9MGZ - chains B and D of the 18 polymer chains in the assembly; structure by electron microscopy, 2.80 A resolution.

== Chain B ==
Protein: Photosystem I P700 chlorophyll a apoprotein A2
Organism: Dunaliella tertiolecta
Notes: EC 1.97.1.12
Chain sequence (735 residues; numbered 1 to 735; the number before each row is that of its first residue):
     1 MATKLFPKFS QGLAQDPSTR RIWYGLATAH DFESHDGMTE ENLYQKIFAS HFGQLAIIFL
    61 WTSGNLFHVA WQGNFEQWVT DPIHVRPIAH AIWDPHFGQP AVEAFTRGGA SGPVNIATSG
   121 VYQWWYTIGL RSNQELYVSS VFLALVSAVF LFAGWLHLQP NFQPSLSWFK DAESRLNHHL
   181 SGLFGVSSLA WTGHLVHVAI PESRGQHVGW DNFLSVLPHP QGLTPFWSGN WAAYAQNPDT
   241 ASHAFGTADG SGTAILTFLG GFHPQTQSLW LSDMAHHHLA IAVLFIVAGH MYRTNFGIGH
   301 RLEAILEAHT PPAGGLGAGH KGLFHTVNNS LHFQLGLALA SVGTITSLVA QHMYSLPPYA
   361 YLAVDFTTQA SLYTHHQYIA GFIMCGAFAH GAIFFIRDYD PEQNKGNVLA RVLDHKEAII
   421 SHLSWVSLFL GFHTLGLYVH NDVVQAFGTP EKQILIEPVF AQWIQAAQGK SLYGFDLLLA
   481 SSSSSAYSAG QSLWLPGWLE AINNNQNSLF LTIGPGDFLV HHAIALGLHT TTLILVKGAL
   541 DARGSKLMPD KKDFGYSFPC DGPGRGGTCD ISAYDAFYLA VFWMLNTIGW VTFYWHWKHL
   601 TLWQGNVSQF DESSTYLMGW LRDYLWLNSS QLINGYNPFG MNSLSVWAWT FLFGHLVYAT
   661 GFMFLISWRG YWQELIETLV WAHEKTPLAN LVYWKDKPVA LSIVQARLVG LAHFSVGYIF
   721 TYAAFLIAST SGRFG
Not modelled in the structure: 1
Bound ions: chlorophyll a Mg (25 sites), coordinated by His30, Gln54, His68, His90, Asp94, His96, His157, His178, His179, His276, His277, His278, His309, His320, His352, His390 and 9 more; 4Fe-4S cluster Fe: Cys560, Cys569 (shared with 2 residues of chain A)
Residues lining bound ligands:
  - beta-carotene (BCR), molecule 1: Phe6, Ile22, Leu26, Val692
  - beta-carotene (BCR), molecule 2: Leu55, Ile58, Phe59, Trp61, Phe150, Gly182, Leu183, Val186, Ser187
  - beta-carotene (BCR), molecule 3: Thr62, Leu66, Trp124, Trp125, Ile128, Leu130, Ser139, Phe142, Leu143
  - beta-carotene (BCR), molecule 4: Leu189, Leu223, Phe226, Leu279, Val283, Ile286, Val287, His290
  - beta-carotene (BCR), molecule 5: Phe333, Gly336, Leu337, Ala340, Thr344, Met384, Ala387, Phe388, Gly391, Phe394, Phe395, Ala539
  - beta-carotene (BCR), molecule 6: Leu409, Val412, Val536, Leu540
  - beta-carotene (BCR), molecule 7: Phe429, His433, Thr434, Leu437, Ile454, Ile456, Phe518, His522
  - beta-carotene (BCR), molecule 8: Leu435, Gly436, Val439
  - beta-carotene (BCR), molecule 9: Val646, Trp649, Thr650, Phe653, Trp672, Leu675, Ile676, Leu679, Phe720
  - beta-carotene (BCR), molecule 10: Pro687, Leu688, Ala689
  - chlorophyll a isomer (CL0): Leu621, Leu625, Trp626
  - chlorophyll a (CLA), molecule 1: Phe6, Lys8, Phe9, Gly25, Leu26, Ala29, His30, Phe32, His35, Lys46, Ser50, Gly53, Gln54, Ile57
  - chlorophyll a (CLA), molecule 2: Thr19, Ile22, Trp23, Leu679, Val680, His683, Val692, Tyr693, Trp694, Lys695, Asp696, Pro698, Val699, Leu701
  - chlorophyll a (CLA), molecule 3: Trp23, Phe653, Leu656, Val657, Thr660, Met663, Phe664, Leu701, Val709, Ala712, His713, Val716
  - chlorophyll a (CLA), molecule 4: Leu26, Ala27, Thr28, Ala29, His30, Asp31, His332, Leu335, Leu339, Phe382, Ile383, Gly386, Ala389, His390, Ile393, Arg397, Tyr556, Tyr574, Phe577, Val716, Phe720
  - chlorophyll a (CLA), molecule 5: His30, Phe32, Glu33, Tyr44, Ile47, Ser50, His51, Gln54, Leu55, Phe169, Arg175, His179, Leu183, Phe184, Leu331, His332, Gln334, Leu335, Ala338, Leu339, Val342
  - chlorophyll a (CLA), molecule 6: His30, Gln54, Ile57, Ile58, Trp61, Leu339, Ile379, Phe382, Ile383
  - chlorophyll a (CLA), molecule 7: Phe48, Phe52, Val149, Phe150, Ala153, Leu156, His157, Asn161, Phe162, Pro164, Trp168
  - chlorophyll a (CLA), molecule 8: Phe48, His51, Phe52, Leu55, Trp168, Phe169, Asp171, Ser174, Arg175, His178, His179, Gly182, Leu183, Phe184
  - chlorophyll a (CLA), molecule 9: Ile57, Trp61, Asn65, His68, Val69, Ala89, His90, Asn115, Ile116, Ala117, Thr118, Ser119, Val121, Val646, Trp647, Phe720
  - chlorophyll a (CLA), molecule 10: Ile58, Trp61, Thr62, Ser119, Gly120, Val121, Trp124, Ser187, Val342, Ile345, Thr346, Val349, Met353, Tyr359, Leu372, His375, His376, Ile379, Ile383
  - chlorophyll a (CLA), molecule 11: Leu60, Trp61, Ser63, Gly64, Phe67, His68, Trp71, Gln72, His90, Ala91, Trp93
  - chlorophyll a (CLA), molecule 12: Trp61, Asn65, Thr118, Ser119, Ser371, Leu372, Thr374, His375, Tyr378, Ile379, Phe382, Trp647, Ile719, Phe720, Tyr722, Ala723, Leu726, Ile727
  - chlorophyll a (CLA), molecule 13: His90, Ala91, Ile92, Trp93, Asp94, Pro95, His96, Phe97, Phe105, Asn115, Ser645, Val646, Trp649
  - chlorophyll a (CLA), molecule 14: Trp124, Thr127, Ile128, Leu183, Phe184, Ser187, Ser188, Trp191, Met274, His277, His278, Ile281, Phe285, Ile345, Leu348, Val349, His352, Met353, Pro358, Tyr359
  - chlorophyll a (CLA), molecule 15: Ile128, Gly129, Leu130, Glu135, Val138, Ser139, Phe142, Ser187, Ala190, Trp191, Gly193, His194, His197, Val198, Val208, Gly209, Trp210, Phe213
  - chlorophyll a (CLA), molecule 16: Trp168, Asp171, Ser174, His178, Thr294, Asn295, Phe296
  - chlorophyll a (CLA), molecule 17: Ala172, Arg175, Leu176, His179, Leu180, Phe184, Phe285, Leu302, Leu306, Phe324, Val327, Asn328, Leu337, Ala338, Ser341, Val342, Ile345
  - chlorophyll a (CLA), molecule 18: Leu176, Leu180, Leu284, Phe285, Ala288, Met291, Tyr292, Leu302, Ile305, Leu306
  - chlorophyll a (CLA), molecule 19: Asn177, His178, Ser181, Gly182, Val186, Gly289, His290, Tyr292, Thr294, Phe296, Ile298, Gly299
  - chlorophyll a (CLA), molecule 20: Leu189, Ala190, Thr192, Gly193, Val196, His197, Phe213, Leu214, Ser215, Val216, Leu217, Pro218, His219, Gly222, Leu223, Trp227, Tyr234, Ile255, Leu256, Leu279
  - chlorophyll a (CLA), molecule 21: Phe226, Trp231, Ala232, Tyr234, Ala235, Leu256, Thr257, Phe258, His276, Leu279, Ala280, Val283, Leu493
  - chlorophyll a (CLA), molecule 22: Thr257, Phe258, Gly260, Gly261, Leu269, Asp273, Met274, His276, His277, Ala280, Ile281, Leu284, His352, Leu356, Trp494, Trp498
  - chlorophyll a (CLA), molecule 23: Val287, His290, Met291, Ile298, Gly299, His300
  - chlorophyll a (CLA), molecule 24: His300, Ala304, Ile305, Ala308, His309
  - chlorophyll a (CLA), molecule 25: Ile305, Leu306, His309, Leu316, His320, Leu323, Val327, Phe333, Val408, Leu409, Val412
  - chlorophyll a (CLA), molecule 26: Ala308, His309, Thr310, Pro311, Pro312, Gly315, Leu316
  - chlorophyll a (CLA), molecule 27: Leu337, Ala340, Ser341, Thr344, Leu348, Gln351, His352, Tyr354, Ser355, Leu356, Leu509, Phe510
  - chlorophyll a (CLA), molecule 28: Thr344, Ser347, Leu348, Gln351, Gln377, Gly381, Met384, Phe388, Leu528, Thr531, Thr532, Leu535, Met584, Ile588
  - chlorophyll a (CLA), molecule 29: Gln351, Tyr354, Tyr373, Gln377, Phe460, Ala461, Ile464, Gln465, Phe510, Leu511, Ile513, His521, Ile524, Leu528, Val591, Tyr594, Trp595, Lys598, His599
  - chlorophyll a (CLA), molecule 30: Ala418, His422, Trp425
  - chlorophyll a (CLA), molecule 31: Ile419, His422, Leu423, Trp425, Val426, Ala525, Leu528, His529, Thr532
  - chlorophyll a (CLA), molecule 32: Ser421, His422, Ser424, Trp425, Leu428, Phe432
  - chlorophyll a (CLA), molecule 33: Ser424, Ser427, Leu428, Gly431, Phe432, Leu435, Leu526, Thr530, Leu533, Ile534, Leu579, Phe582, Trp583
  - chlorophyll a (CLA), molecule 34: Trp425, Leu428, Phe429, Phe432, His433
  - chlorophyll a (CLA), molecule 35: Val426, Phe429, Leu430, Ile456, Glu457, Pro458, Val459, Phe460, Ala461, Ile513, Phe518, His521, His522, Ala525, His529
  - chlorophyll a (CLA), molecule 36: Thr434, Leu435, Tyr438, Val520, Ala523, Leu526, Asn586, Gly589, Trp590, Phe593, Leu617, Trp620, Leu625, Ser629, Ile633, Phe651, Gly654, His655, Tyr658, Tyr718, Thr721, Tyr722, Phe725
  - chlorophyll a (CLA), molecule 37: Leu435, Val439, Asp442, Val443, Phe582, Trp583, Asn586, Trp590, Leu617, Leu621, Tyr658, Phe714, Tyr718
  - chlorophyll a (CLA), molecule 38: Gly436, Leu437, Val439, His440, Val443, Phe447, Lys452, Ile454
  - chlorophyll a (CLA), molecule 39: Trp463, Ile464, Ala467, Gln468, Leu478, Leu479, Ala486, Trp494, Trp498
  - chlorophyll a (CLA), molecule 40: Leu478, Ser485, Ala486, Ala489, Gly490, Leu493, Trp494
  - chlorophyll a (CLA), molecule 41: Trp649, Leu652, Phe653, His655, Leu656, Tyr658, Ala659, Phe662
  - chlorophyll a (CLA), molecule 42: Leu656, Ala659, Thr660, Phe662, Met663, Ile666, Tyr671, Trp672, Leu675
  - chlorophyll a (CLA), molecule 43: Leu679, Ala682, His683, Thr686, Ala689, Val692
  - chlorophyll a (CLA), molecule 44: Trp681, Ala682, Lys685, Thr686, Pro687
  - chlorophyll a / 1,2-dipalmitoyl-phosphatidyl-glycerole: Gly315, Leu316, Val408, Arg411, Val412, Asp414, His415, Ala418, Ile419, His422
  - phylloquinone (PQN): Trp23, Met663, Phe664, Ser667, Trp668, Arg669, Trp672, Ile676, Ala700, Leu701, Ala706
  - 4Fe-4S cluster (SF4): Cys560, Gly562, Pro563, Thr568, Cys569, Trp668, Ile703, Arg707

== Chain D ==
Protein: Photosystem I reaction center subunit II, chloroplastic
Organism: Dunaliella tertiolecta
Chain sequence (193 residues; row label = number of the first residue in the row):
     1 MQALRSTSAA SRASCRPSYE GRRAAFVVRA EAAPAAGAPP AAPKKKAPPP PWKQPELDPD
    61 TPSPIFGGST GGLLRKAQVE EFYVTTWESP KEQIFEMPTG GAAIMRKGPN LLKFARKEQC
   121 LALTTQLRTK FKMTPCFYRV YADGKVEYLH PKDGVYPEKV NAGRVGVNQN MRSIGENVDP
   181 IKVKFTGSQP FTI
Not modelled in the structure: 1-50

== Interface between chain B and chain D ==
Contacting residue pairs (26):
  Glu33(B) with Lys184(D), salt bridge
  Met38(B) with Phe185(D)
  Glu40(B) with Phe185(D)
  Ile396(B) with Pro180(D)
  Arg397(B) with Pro180(D); Ile181(D), hydrogen bond (backbone-backbone)
  Asp398(B) with Ile181(D); Lys184(D)
  Tyr399(B) with Asp179(D); Ile181(D)
  Asp400(B) with Ile181(D); Lys182(D), salt bridge
  Pro401(B) with Asp179(D)
  Glu402(B) with Lys182(D)
  Arg543(B) with Asp179(D), salt bridge
  Asp550(B) with Ile174(D)
  Lys552(B) with Pro180(D)
  Asp553(B) with Asn177(D); Pro190(D); Phe191(D)
  Val680(B) with Leu74(D), hydrophobic
  Trp681(B) with Thr70(D), hydrogen bond (side chain-backbone); Leu74(D)
  Glu684(B) with Arg75(D)
  Tyr693(B) with Arg75(D)
  Lys697(B) with Glu80(D), salt bridge
Interface residues without a listed pair, chain B (22 interface residues in all): Thr39, Leu43, Gln403
Interface residues without a listed pair, chain D (16 interface residues in all): Val178, Gln189

== Overview ==
22 residues of chain B and 16 residues of chain D are in contact; the contacts include 2 hydrogen bonds and 4
salt bridges. Polar pairs include Glu33(B)-Lys184(D), Asp400(B)-Lys182(D) and Arg543(B)-Asp179(D).
Here chain B is Photosystem I P700 chlorophyll a apoprotein A2 and chain D is Photosystem I reaction center
subunit II, chloroplastic, both from Dunaliella tertiolecta. Entry 9MGZ (Dunaliella tertiolecta PSI-LHCI-TIDI1
supercomplex) was determined by electron microscopy together with 9MGW, 9MH0 and 9MH1 from the same study.
